Entry 2Q2U (X-ray diffraction, 3.00 A resolution); this record covers chains E and A of the 3 polymer chains in the assembly.

Chain E:
Molecule: 21-nt DNA strand
Sequence (21 nucleotides; numbered 1 to 21; the number before each row is that of its first residue):
     1 TTCCGATAGTGGGGTCGCAAT

Chain A:
Molecule: Chlorella virus DNA ligase
Source organism: Paramecium bursaria Chlorella virus 1
UniProt: O41026 (O41026_PBCV1); residues 1-298 here = UniProt positions 1-298
Amino-acid sequence (319 residues; each row starts with the number of its first residue; numbers below 1 keep their minus sign (Met-20 is residue -20)):
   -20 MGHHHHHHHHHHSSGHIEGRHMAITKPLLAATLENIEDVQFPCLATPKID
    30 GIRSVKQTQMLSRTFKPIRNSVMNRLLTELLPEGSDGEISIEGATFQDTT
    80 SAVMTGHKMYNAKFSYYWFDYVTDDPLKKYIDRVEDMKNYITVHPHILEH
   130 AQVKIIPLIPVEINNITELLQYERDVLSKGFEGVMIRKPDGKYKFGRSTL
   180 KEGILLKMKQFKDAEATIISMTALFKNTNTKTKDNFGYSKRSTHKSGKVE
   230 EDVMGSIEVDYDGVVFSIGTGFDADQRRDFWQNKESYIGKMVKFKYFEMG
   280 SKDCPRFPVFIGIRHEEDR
Not modelled in the structure: -20 to 0, 294-298
Differences from the reference sequence: expression tag (-20 to 0)

How chain E and chain A interact:
Contacting residue pairs - 39 pairs, chain E then chain A:
  DG5(E) - Thr178(A)  phosphate contact
  DG5(E) - Lys180(A)  phosphate contact
  DA6(E) - Lys173(A)  salt bridge to the phosphate
  DA6(E) - Thr178(A)  phosphate contact
  DA6(E) - Glu181(A)  phosphate contact
  DT7(E) - Tyr217(A)  hydrogen bond to the phosphate
  DA8(E) - Tyr217(A)  phosphate contact
  DA8(E) - Ser218(A)  hydrogen bond to the phosphate
  DG9(E) - Ser218(A)  hydrogen bond to the phosphate
  DG9(E) - Arg220(A)  salt bridge to the phosphate
  DT10(E) - Leu203(A)  phosphate contact
  DT10(E) - Phe204(A)  sugar contact
  DT10(E) - Lys205(A)  phosphate contact
  DT10(E) - Asn206(A)  hydrogen bond to the phosphate
  DG11(E) - Leu203(A)  phosphate contact
  DG11(E) - Phe204(A)  hydrogen bond to the phosphate
  DG11(E) - Gly234(A)  sugar contact
  DG11(E) - Ser235(A)  phosphate contact
  DG11(E) - Gly248(A)  sugar contact
  DG12(E) - Ser235(A)  hydrogen bond to the phosphate
  DG12(E) - Ser246(A)  phosphate contact
  DG12(E) - Gly248(A)  sugar contact
  DG12(E) - Phe286(A)  base contact
  DG13(E) - Phe245(A)  phosphate contact
  DG13(E) - Ser246(A)  hydrogen bond to the phosphate
  DG13(E) - Cys283(A)  hydrogen bond to the phosphate
  DG14(E) - Gln76(A)  sugar contact
  DG14(E) - Lys281(A)  phosphate contact
  DG14(E) - Asp282(A)  hydrogen bond to the phosphate
  DG14(E) - Cys283(A)  phosphate contact
  DT15(E) - Gln76(A)  phosphate contact
  DT15(E) - Thr79(A)  sugar contact
  DT15(E) - Ser80(A)  phosphate contact
  DT15(E) - Lys281(A)  salt bridge to the phosphate
  DC16(E) - Ser80(A)  hydrogen bond to the phosphate
  DC16(E) - Met83(A)  sugar contact
  DC16(E) - Thr84(A)  hydrogen bond to the phosphate
  DG17(E) - Thr84(A)  phosphate contact
  DG17(E) - Gly85(A)  hydrogen bond to the phosphate
Interface residues without a listed pair, chain E (14 interface residues in all): DC4
Interface residues without a listed pair, chain A (36 interface residues in all): Arg48, Arg176, Ala202, Lys210, Lys227, Ile247, Thr249, Arg256, Pro284, Pro287

Overview:
The interface between chain E and chain A involves 14 residues on one side and 36 on the other; the contacts
include 12 hydrogen bonds and 3 salt bridges. Polar pairs include DT7(E)-Tyr217(A), DA8(E)-Ser218(A) and
DG9(E)-Ser218(A).
Here chain E is a 21-nt DNA strand and chain A is Chlorella virus DNA ligase (Paramecium bursaria Chlorella
virus 1). Entry 2Q2U (Structure of Chlorella virus DNA ligase-product DNA complex) was determined by X-ray
diffraction (same publication as 2Q2T).
